Entry 1JSU (X-ray diffraction, 2.30 A resolution); this record covers chains A and B of the 3 polymer chains in the assembly.

Chain A:
Name: Cyclin-dependent kinase-2
From: Homo sapiens
Notes: EC 2.7.1.-; engineered mutation(s): PHOSPHORYLATED AT THR A 160
Reference sequence: P24941 (CDK2_HUMAN); residue numbers follow UniProt; this construct covers 1-298
Chain sequence (298 residues; row label = number of the first residue in the row):
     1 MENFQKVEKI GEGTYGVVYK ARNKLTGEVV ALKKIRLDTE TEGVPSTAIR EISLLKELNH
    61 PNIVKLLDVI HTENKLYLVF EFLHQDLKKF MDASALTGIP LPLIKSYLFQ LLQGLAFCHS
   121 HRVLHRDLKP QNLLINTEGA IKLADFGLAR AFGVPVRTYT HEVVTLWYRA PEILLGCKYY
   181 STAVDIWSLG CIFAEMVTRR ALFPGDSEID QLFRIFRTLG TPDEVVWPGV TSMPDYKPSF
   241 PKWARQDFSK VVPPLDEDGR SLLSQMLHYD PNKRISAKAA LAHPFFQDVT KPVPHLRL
Disordered / not traced: 1-12
Modified positions: Thr160 (phosphothreonine; TPO)
Sequence notes: modified residue (160)
Swiss-Prot annotation at these positions:
  - active site: Asp127 (Proton acceptor)
  - binding site (ATP): Ile10 to Val18, Lys33, Glu81 to Leu83, Asp86, Lys129 to Asn132, Asp145
  - binding site (Mg(2+)): Asn132, Asp145
  - site (CDK7 binding): Lys9, Lys88, Lys89, Leu166
  - modified residue: Met1 (N-acetylmethionine), Lys6 (N6-acetyllysine), Thr14 (Phosphothreonine), Tyr15 (Phosphotyrosine), Tyr19 (Phosphotyrosine), Thr160 (Phosphothreonine)
  - natural variant: Pro45 (P45L: In a glioblastoma multiforme sample)
  - mutagenesis: Lys9 (K9F: Reduced phosphorylation by CAK), Thr14 (T14A: 2-fold increase in activity), Tyr15 (Y15F: 2-fold increase in activity), Lys88 to Lys89 (Reduced phosphorylation by CAK), Thr160 (T160A: Abolishes activity), Leu166 (L166R: Reduced phosphorylation by CAK and reduced kinase activity)

Chain B:
Name: Cyclin A
From: Homo sapiens
Reference sequence: P20248 (CCNA2_HUMAN); residues 173-432 here = UniProt positions 173-432
Chain sequence (260 residues; numbered 173 to 432; the number before each row is that of its first residue):
   173 NEVPDYHEDI HTYLREMEVK CKPKVGYMKK QPDITNSMRA ILVDWLVEVG EEYKLQNETL
   233 HLAVNYIDRF LSSMSVLRGK LQLVGTAAML LASKFEEIYP PEVAEFVYIT DDTYTKKQVL
   293 RMEHLVLKVL TFDLAAPTVN QFLTQYFLHQ QPANCKVESL AMFLGELSLI DADPYLKYLP
   353 SVIAGAAFHL ALYTVTGQSW PESLIRKTGY TLESLKPCLM DLHQTYLKAP QHAQQSIREK
   413 YKNSKYHGVS LLNPPETLNL
Disordered / not traced: 173-174

Chain A / chain B interface:
Residue-residue contacts - 69 pairs, chain A then chain B:
  Thr39(A) with Lys289(B); Leu292(B)
  Glu40(A) with Lys288(B); Lys289(B), hydrogen bond (side chain-backbone); Leu292(B)
  Thr41(A) with Lys288(B); Leu292(B)
  Glu42(A) with Lys266(B), hydrogen bond (backbone-side chain); Glu274(B); Val275(B); Leu292(B)
  Gly43(A) with Leu292(B); Glu295(B)
  Val44(A) with Lys266(B), hydrogen bond (backbone-side chain); Glu295(B), hydrogen bond (backbone-side chain); Leu299(B), hydrophobic
  Ser46(A) with Lys266(B)
  Ile49(A) with Leu263(B), hydrophobic; Lys266(B); Leu306(B), hydrophobic
  Arg50(A) with Lys266(B); Phe267(B), hydrogen bond (side chain-backbone); Glu268(B); Glu269(B), hydrogen bond (side chain-backbone)
  Ile52(A) with Phe304(B), hydrophobic
  Ser53(A) with Phe267(B); Phe304(B); Leu306(B)
  Lys56(A) with Thr303(B), hydrogen bond (side chain-backbone); Phe304(B); Asp305(B), salt bridge
  Glu57(A) with Tyr185(B), hydrogen bond; Ala307(B)
  His71(A) with His296(B), hydrogen bond (backbone-side chain)
  Thr72(A) with His296(B)
  Ala116(A) with Tyr178(B)
  His119(A) with Tyr178(B); Ile182(B)
  Ser120(A) with Tyr178(B); Asp181(B)
  His121(A) with Tyr185(B)
  Arg122(A) with Ile182(B); Tyr185(B); Ala307(B), hydrogen bond (side chain-backbone); Gln313(B)
  Arg150(A) with Glu268(B), salt bridge
  Ala151(A) with Phe267(B), hydrophobic
  Phe152(A) with Ile182(B), hydrophobic
  Val154(A) with His179(B); Ile182(B), hydrophobic; Thr316(B); Gln317(B), hydrogen bond (backbone-backbone); Leu320(B), hydrophobic
  Pro155(A) with Thr316(B); Leu320(B), hydrophobic
  Arg157(A) with Gln228(B); Glu268(B), salt bridge
  Tyr159(A) with Ile270(B)
  Thr160(A) with Glu269(B); Ile270(B)
  His161(A) with Tyr271(B)
  Ser181(A) with Val175(B)
  Asn272(A) with Val175(B), hydrogen bond (side chain-backbone)
  Ser276(A) with Asp177(B); Tyr178(B)
  Ala277(A) with Tyr178(B), hydrogen bond (backbone-side chain)
  Lys278(A) with Asp177(B), hydrogen bond (side chain-backbone); Tyr178(B), hydrogen bond (backbone-side chain); Asp181(B), salt bridge
Also at the interface, not in a pair above, chain A (42 interface residues in all): Asp38, Leu54, Val69, Glu73, Leu76, Thr158, Thr182, Pro271
Also at the interface, not in a pair above, chain B (34 interface residues in all): Leu186, Glu230

Overview:
Chain A and chain B form an interface of 42 and 34 residues respectively, with 15 hydrogen bonds and 4 salt
bridges. Among the polar pairs are Lys56(A)-Asp305(B), Arg150(A)-Glu268(B) and Arg157(A)-Glu268(B).
Here chain A is Cyclin-dependent kinase-2 and chain B is Cyclin A, both from Homo sapiens. Entry 1JSU
(P27(kip1)/cyclin A/CDK2 complex) was determined by X-ray diffraction.
